Entry 1ILH (X-ray diffraction, 2.76 A resolution); this record covers chain A.

[Chain A]
Molecule: Orphan nuclear receptor pxr
From: Homo sapiens
Notes: fragment: ligand binding domain
Reference sequence: O75469 (PXR_HUMAN); residue numbers follow UniProt; this construct covers 130-434
Chain sequence (316 residues; each row starts with the number of its first residue):
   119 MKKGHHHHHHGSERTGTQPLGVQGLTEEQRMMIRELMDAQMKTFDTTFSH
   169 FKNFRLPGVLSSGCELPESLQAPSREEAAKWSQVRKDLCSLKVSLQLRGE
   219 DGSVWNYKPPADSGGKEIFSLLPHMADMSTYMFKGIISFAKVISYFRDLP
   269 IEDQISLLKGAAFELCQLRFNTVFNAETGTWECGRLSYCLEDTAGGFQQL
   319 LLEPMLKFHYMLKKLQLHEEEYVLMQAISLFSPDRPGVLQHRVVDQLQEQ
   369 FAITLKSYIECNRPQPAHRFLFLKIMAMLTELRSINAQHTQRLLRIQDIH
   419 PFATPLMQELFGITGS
Unresolved in the structure: 119-141, 178-197, 432-434
Sequence notes: expression tag (119-129)
Ligand contacts: sr12813 (SRL; [2-(3,5-di-tert-butyl-4-hydroxy-phenyl)-1-(diethoxy-phosphoryl)-vinyl]-phosphonic acid diethlyl ester): Asp205, Leu206, Ser208, Leu209, Val211, Leu240, Met243, Ala244, Met246, Ser247, Phe251, Phe281, Cys284, Gln285, Phe288, Trp299, Tyr306, Leu308, Met323, Leu324, His327, Ile403, His407, Arg410, Leu411, Ile414, Phe420, Met425

[In short]
Chain A binds sr12813.
Chain A is Orphan nuclear receptor pxr (Homo sapiens); the structure, Crystal Structure of Human Pregnane X
Receptor Ligand Binding Domain Bound to SR12813, was determined by X-ray diffraction together with 1ILG from
the same study.
